1CLW - chain A; structure by X-ray diffraction, 2.00 A resolution.

# Chain A
Molecule: Tailspike protein
Source organism: Enterobacteria phage P22
Notes: fragment: catalytic fragment
UniProtKB: P12528 (TSPE_BPP22); residues 113-666 here correspond to UniProt positions 114-667 (UniProt number = residue number + 1)
Sequence (554 residues; row label = number of the first residue in the row; note: 1 number in that range is skipped by the numbering (no residue carries it; nothing is unmodelled there)):
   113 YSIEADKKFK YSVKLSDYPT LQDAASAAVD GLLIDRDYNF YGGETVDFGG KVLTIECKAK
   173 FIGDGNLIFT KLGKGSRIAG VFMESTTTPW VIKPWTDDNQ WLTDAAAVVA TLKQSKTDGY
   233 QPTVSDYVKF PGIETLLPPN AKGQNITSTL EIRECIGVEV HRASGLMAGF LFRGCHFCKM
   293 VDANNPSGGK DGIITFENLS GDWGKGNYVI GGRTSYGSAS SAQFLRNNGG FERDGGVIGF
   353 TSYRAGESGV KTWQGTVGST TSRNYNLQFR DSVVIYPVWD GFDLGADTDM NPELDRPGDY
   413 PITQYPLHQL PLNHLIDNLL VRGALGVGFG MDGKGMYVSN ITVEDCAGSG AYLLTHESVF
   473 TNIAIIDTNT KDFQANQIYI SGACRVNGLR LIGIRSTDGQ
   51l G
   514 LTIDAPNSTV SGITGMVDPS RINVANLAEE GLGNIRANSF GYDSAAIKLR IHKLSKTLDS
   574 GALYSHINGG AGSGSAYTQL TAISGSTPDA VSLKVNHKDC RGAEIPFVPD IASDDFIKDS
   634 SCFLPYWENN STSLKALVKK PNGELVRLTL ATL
Not modelled in the structure: 401-406, 509-512, 51l
Differences from the reference sequence: engineered mutation Ala331 (Val332 in P12528)
UniProt features mapped onto this chain:
  - active site: Glu359, Asp392, Asp395

# In short
From UniProt: 3 active-site residues.
Chain A is Tailspike protein (Enterobacteria phage P22); the structure, Tailspike protein from phage P22,
V331A mutant, was determined by X-ray diffraction, deposited together with 1QA1, 1QA2 and 1QA3.
